5O63 - chains A and D of the 3 polymer chains in the assembly; structure by X-ray diffraction, 1.60 A resolution.

== Chain A ==
Name: Restriction endonuclease UbaLAI
Notes: EC 3.1.21.4; fragment: N-terminal B3 DNA binding domain
Amino-acid sequence (186 residues; row label = number of the first residue in the row):
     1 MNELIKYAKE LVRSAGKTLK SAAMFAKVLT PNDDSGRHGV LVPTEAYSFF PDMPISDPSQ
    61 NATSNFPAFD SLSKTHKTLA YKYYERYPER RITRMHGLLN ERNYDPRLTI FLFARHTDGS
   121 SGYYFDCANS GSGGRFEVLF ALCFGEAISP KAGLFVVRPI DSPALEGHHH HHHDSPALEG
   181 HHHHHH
Disordered / not traced: 1, 161-186
Reported in the primary citation:
  - specificity-determining residues: Arg37
  - binding site for the 9-nt DNA strand: His38
  - binding site for the 9-nt DNA strand (chain D): Pro31 to Pro43, Arg91
  - binding site for the 9-nt DNA strand: Thr75 to Arg94
  - mutagenesis - E89A/R91A (5000-fold): decreased binding to specific DNA

== Chain D ==
Molecule: 9-nt DNA strand
Sequence (9 nucleotides; row label = number of the first residue in the row; numbers below 1 keep their minus sign (DC-4 is residue -4)):
    -4 CGCCAGGGC

== Interface between chain A and chain D ==
Contacting residue pairs (18; chain A residue first):
  Thr30(A) - DC-2(D)  phosphate contact
  Thr30(A) - DC-1(D)  hydrogen bond to the phosphate
  Pro31(A) - DC-1(D)  phosphate contact
  Asn32(A) - DC-1(D)  hydrogen bond to the phosphate
  Asn32(A) - DA0(D)  hydrogen bond to the base
  Arg37(A) - DG1(D)  hydrogen bond to the base
  Arg37(A) - DG2(D)  hydrogen bond to the base
  His38(A) - DA0(D)  hydrogen bond to the base
  His38(A) - DG1(D)  hydrogen bond to the base
  Leu41(A) - DC-2(D)  base contact
  Pro43(A) - DG-3(D)  phosphate contact
  Thr44(A) - DC-4(D)  sugar contact
  Thr44(A) - DG-3(D)  hydrogen bond to the phosphate
  Tyr87(A) - DC-2(D)  base contact
  Glu89(A) - DC-2(D)  hydrogen bond to the base
  Arg91(A) - DA0(D)  base contact
  Ala152(A) - DC-2(D)  phosphate contact
  Gly153(A) - DC-2(D)  phosphate contact
Also at the interface, not in a pair above, chain A (14 interface residues in all): Lys27

== In short ==
The interface between chain A and chain D involves 14 residues on one side and 7 on the other, with 9 hydrogen
bonds. Among the polar pairs are Asn32(A)-DA0(D), Arg37(A)-DG1(D) and Arg37(A)-DG2(D). From the paper: a
binding site for the 9-nt DNA strand at His38(A) and Thr75(A); E89A/R91A of chain A reduce binding to specific
DNA.
Chain A is Restriction endonuclease UbaLAI and chain D is a 9-nt DNA strand; the structure, Crystal structure
of UbaLAI restriction endonuclease B3 domain domain (mutant L24M L53M L95M) with cognate DNA, was determined
by X-ray diffraction.
